9D6N - chains A and E of the 3 polymer chains in the assembly; structure by X-ray diffraction, 2.43 A resolution.

[Chain A]
Name: DNA polymerase theta
Organism: Homo sapiens
Notes: EC 3.6.4.12, 2.7.7.7, 2.7.7.49
Reference sequence: O75417 (DPOLQ_HUMAN); aligned to UniProt positions 1819-2590 over residues 1819-2590
Sequence (652 residues; row label = number of the first residue in the row; note: 120 numbers in that range are skipped by the numbering (no residue carries them; nothing is unmodelled there)):
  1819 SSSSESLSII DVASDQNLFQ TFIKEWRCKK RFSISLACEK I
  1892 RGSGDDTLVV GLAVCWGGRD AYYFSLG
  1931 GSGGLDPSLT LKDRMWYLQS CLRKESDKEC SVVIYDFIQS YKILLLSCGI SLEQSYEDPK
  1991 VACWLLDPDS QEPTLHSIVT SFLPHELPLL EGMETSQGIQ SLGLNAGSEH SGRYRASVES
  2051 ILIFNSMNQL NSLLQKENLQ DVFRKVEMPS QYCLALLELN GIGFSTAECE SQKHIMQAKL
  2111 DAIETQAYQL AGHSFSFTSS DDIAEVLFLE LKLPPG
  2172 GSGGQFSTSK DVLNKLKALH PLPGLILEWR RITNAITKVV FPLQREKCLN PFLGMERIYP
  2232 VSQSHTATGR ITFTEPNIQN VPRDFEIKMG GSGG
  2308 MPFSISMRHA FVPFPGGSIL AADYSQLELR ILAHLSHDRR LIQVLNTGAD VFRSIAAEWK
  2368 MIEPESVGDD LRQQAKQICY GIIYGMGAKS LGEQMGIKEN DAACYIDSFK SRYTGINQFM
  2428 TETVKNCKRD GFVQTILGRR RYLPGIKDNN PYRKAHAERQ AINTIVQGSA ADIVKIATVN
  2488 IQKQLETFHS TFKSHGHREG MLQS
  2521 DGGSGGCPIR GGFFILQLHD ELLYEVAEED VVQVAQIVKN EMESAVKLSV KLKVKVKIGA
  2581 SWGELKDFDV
Disordered / not traced: 1819-1822, 1892-1896, 1931, 2172-2174, 2521-2525
Sequence notes: insertion (1893, 2524); conflict Gly1895 (Cys in O75417), Gly1918 (Gln in O75417), Gly1931 (Lys1919 in O75417), Ser1932 (Pro in O75417), Gly1933 (Pro in O75417), Gly1934 (Ser in O75417), Gly2146 (Asn in O75417), Gly2172 (Arg2147 in O75417), Ser2173 (Leu in O75417), Gly2175 (Arg in O75417), Gly2261 (Ala2303 in O75417), Gly2262 (Ala2304 in O75417), Ser2263 (Asp2305 in O75417), Gly2264 (Arg2306 in O75417), Gly2522 (Gln2523 in O75417), Gly2525 (Met in O75417), Gly2526 (Phe in O75417)
Curated features (UniProtKB/Swiss-Prot):
  - region: Lys2142 to Pro2145, Gly2174, Gln2176, Phe2177 (Loop 1)
  - binding site (Mg(2+)): Asp2330, Tyr2331, Asp2540
Metal / ion sites: Mg2+: Asp2540 (together with 2'-3'-dideoxyguanosine-5'-triphosphate)
Ligand contacts:
  - A1A2C (2-{3-[(2R)-3-(dimethylamino)-2-hydroxypropyl]-2-oxoimidazolidin-1-yl}-4,6-bis(trifluoromethyl)phenyl (4-fluorophenyl)(methyl)carbamate): Leu2336, Arg2347, Leu2348, Val2351, Val2358, Ser2361, Ile2362, Glu2365, Trp2366, Ile2385, Cys2386, Ile2389, Ile2390, Met2402, Tyr2412, Ser2415, Phe2416, Arg2419, Tyr2420, Ile2423
  - 2'-3'-dideoxyguanosine-5'-triphosphate (DG3): Arg2241, Gln2333, Glu2335, Phe2359, Arg2379, Lys2383, Gln2384, Tyr2387, Tyr2391, Asn2470, Asp2540

[Chain E]
Molecule: DNA Template
Sequence (24 nucleotides; numbered 1 to 24; the number before each row is that of its first residue):
     1 GCGAGACTCC GCGCTGCGAC GTCG

[Interface between chain A and chain E]
Contacting residue pairs (46):
  Thr2128(A) with DG18(E), phosphate contact; DA19(E), phosphate contact
  Ser2129(A) with DA19(E), phosphate contact
  Thr2208(A) with DG16(E), sugar contact
  Lys2209(A) with DT15(E), base contact; DG16(E), hydrogen bond to the base
  Pro2213(A) with DG16(E), phosphate contact
  Arg2216(A) with DG16(E), salt bridge to the phosphate
  Thr2237(A) with DG13(E), phosphate contact
  Ala2238(A) with DC12(E), phosphate contact; DG13(E), hydrogen bond to the phosphate
  Thr2239(A) with DC12(E), sugar contact
  Arg2241(A) with DG11(E), base contact; DC12(E), hydrogen bond to the base
  Thr2243(A) with DG13(E), phosphate contact; DC14(E), sugar contact
  Phe2244(A) with DC14(E), sugar contact
  Thr2245(A) with DC14(E), sugar contact; DT15(E), phosphate contact
  Glu2246(A) with DT15(E), hydrogen bond to the phosphate
  Asn2248(A) with DC14(E), hydrogen bond to the sugar
  Asn2251(A) with DG13(E), hydrogen bond to the base; DC14(E), hydrogen bond to the base
  Gln2384(A) with DC10(E), base contact; DG11(E), base contact
  Tyr2387(A) with DC10(E), base contact
  Gly2388(A) with DC10(E), base contact
  Tyr2391(A) with DC10(E), sugar contact
  Met2393(A) with DC10(E), sugar contact
  Gly2394(A) with DC10(E), hydrogen bond to the phosphate
  Ser2397(A) with DC10(E), hydrogen bond to the phosphate
  Arg2448(A) with DC12(E), salt bridge to the phosphate
  Pro2458(A) with DC9(E), base contact
  Tyr2459(A) with DT8(E), stacking on the base; DC9(E), base contact
  Arg2460(A) with DG5(E), hydrogen bond to the base
  Ala2462(A) with DC9(E), base contact
  His2463(A) with DG11(E), salt bridge to the phosphate
  Arg2466(A) with DC9(E), hydrogen bond to the base; DC10(E), hydrogen bond to the phosphate; DG11(E), salt bridge to the phosphate
  Gln2467(A) with DG11(E), phosphate contact; DC12(E), hydrogen bond to the phosphate
  Asn2470(A) with DG11(E), sugar contact
  Gln2474(A) with DG11(E), hydrogen bond to the base; DC12(E), sugar contact
Other interface residues (no listed pair), chain A (36 interface residues in all): Pro2247, Gly2392, Asn2457
Other interface residues (no listed pair), chain E (13 interface residues in all): DC17

[Summary]
36 residues of chain A and 13 residues of chain E are in contact, with 14 hydrogen bonds, 4 salt bridges and 1
aromatic stacking contact. Polar pairs include Lys2209(A)-DG16(E), Arg2241(A)-DC12(E) and Asn2251(A)-DG13(E).
Chain A binds 2'-3'-dideoxyguanosine-5'-triphosphate and compound A1A2C.
Chain A is DNA polymerase theta (Homo sapiens) and chain E is DNA Template; the structure, Loop-Deleted DNA
Polymerase Theta in Complex with a dsDNA Overhang and an Allostertic Inhibitor, was determined by X-ray
diffraction.
